Entry 1PJ8 (X-ray diffraction, 2.20 A resolution); this record covers chains A and I.

[Chain A]
Name: Proteinase K
From: Engyodontium album
Notes: EC 3.4.21.64
UniProtKB: P06873 (PRTK_TRIAL); residues 1-279 here correspond to UniProt positions 106-384 (UniProt number = residue number + 105)
Sequence (279 residues; each row starts with the number of its first residue):
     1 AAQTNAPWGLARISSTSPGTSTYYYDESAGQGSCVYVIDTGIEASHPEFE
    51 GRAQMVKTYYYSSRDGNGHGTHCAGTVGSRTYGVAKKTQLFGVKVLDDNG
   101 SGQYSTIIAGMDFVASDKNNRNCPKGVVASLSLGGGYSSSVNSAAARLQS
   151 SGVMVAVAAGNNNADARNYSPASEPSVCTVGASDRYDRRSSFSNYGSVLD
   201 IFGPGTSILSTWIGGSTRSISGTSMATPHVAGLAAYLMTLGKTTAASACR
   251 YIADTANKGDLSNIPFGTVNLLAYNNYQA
Disulfide bonds: Cys34-Cys123, Cys178-Cys249
UniProt features mapped onto this chain:
  - active site (Charge relay system): Asp39, His69, Ser224
  - binding site (Ca(2+)): Thr16, Pro175, Val177, Asp200, Asp260

[Chain I]
Name: 6-residue peptide (N-Ac-PAPFPA-NH2)
Sequence (7 residues; numbered 280 to 286; the number before each row is that of its first residue):
   280 PAPFPAX
Modified positions: NH2 (amino group) at position 286

[How chain A and chain I interact]
Residue-residue contacts (37):
  Asn67(A) with Phe283(I)
  His69(A) with Pro282(I), hydrogen bond (side chain-backbone); Phe283(I), hydrogen bond (side chain-backbone)
  Asn99(A) with Phe283(I)
  Gly100(A) with Phe283(I)
  Ser132(A) with Pro280(I)
  Leu133(A) with Pro280(I), hydrophobic
  Gly134(A) with Pro280(I)
  Ala158(A) with Pro280(I), hydrophobic; Ala281(I)
  Gly160(A) with Pro280(I), hydrogen bond (backbone-backbone)
  Asn161(A) with Pro280(I), hydrogen bond (backbone-backbone); Ala281(I); Pro282(I)
  Ser207(A) with Ala285(I); NH2_286(I)
  Trp212(A) with Phe283(I)
  Ser219(A) with Pro284(I); Ala285(I); NH2_286(I), hydrogen bond (backbone-backbone)
  Ile220(A) with Pro282(I); Phe283(I), hydrophobic; Pro284(I); NH2_286(I)
  Ser221(A) with Pro282(I); Pro284(I); Ala285(I), hydrogen bond (side chain-backbone); NH2_286(I)
  Gly222(A) with Ala281(I); Pro282(I)
  Thr223(A) with Pro280(I), hydrogen bond (side chain-backbone); Ala281(I), hydrogen bond (side chain-backbone)
  Ser224(A) with Pro280(I); Ala281(I), hydrogen bond (side chain-backbone); Pro282(I)
  Met225(A) with Ala281(I), hydrogen bond (backbone-backbone); Pro282(I)
Also at the interface, not in a pair above, chain A (21 interface residues in all): Ala159, Ile208

[In short]
21 residues of chain A face 7 of chain I across their interface; the contacts include 10 hydrogen bonds. Among
the polar pairs are His69(A)-Pro282(I), His69(A)-Phe283(I) and Ser221(A)-Ala285(I). UniProt lists 3
active-site residues and 5 Ca2+-binding residues on chain A.
Chain A is Proteinase K (Engyodontium album) and chain I is a 6-residue peptide (N-Ac-PAPFPA-NH2); the
structure, Structure of a ternary complex of proteinase K, mercury and a substrate-analogue hexapeptide at 2.2
A ..., was determined by X-ray diffraction.
